PDB entry 9FT1 | X-ray diffraction, 2.60 A resolution | chains O and P of the 28 polymer chains in the assembly

Chain O:
Name: Proteasome subunit alpha type-2
Organism: Saccharomyces cerevisiae
Reference sequence: P23639 (PSA2_YEAST); residue numbers follow UniProt; this construct covers 1-250
Chain sequence (250 residues; row label = number of the first residue in the row):
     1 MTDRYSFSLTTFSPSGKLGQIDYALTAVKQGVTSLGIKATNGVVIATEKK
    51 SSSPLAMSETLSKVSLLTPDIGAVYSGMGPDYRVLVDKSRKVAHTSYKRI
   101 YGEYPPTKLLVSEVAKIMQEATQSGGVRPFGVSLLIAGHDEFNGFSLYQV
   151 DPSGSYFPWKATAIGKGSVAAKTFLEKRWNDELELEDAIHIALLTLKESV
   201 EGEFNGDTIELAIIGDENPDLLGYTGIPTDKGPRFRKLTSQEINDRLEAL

Chain P:
Name: Proteasome subunit alpha type-3
Organism: Saccharomyces cerevisiae
Reference sequence: P23638 (PSA3_YEAST); residues 0-257 here correspond to UniProt positions 1-258 (UniProt number = residue number + 1)
Chain sequence (258 residues; row label = number of the first residue in the row; numbering starts at 0):
     0 MGSRRYDSRTTIFSPEGRLYQVEYALESISHAGTAIGIMASDGIVLAAER
    50 KVTSTLLEQDTSTEKLYKLNDKIAVAVAGLTADAEILINTARIHAQNYLK
   100 TYNEDIPVEILVRRLSDIKQGYTQHGGLRPFGVSFIYAGYDDRYGYQLYT
   150 SNPSGNYTGWKAISVGANTSAAQTLLQMDYKDDMKVDDAIELALKTLSKT
   200 TDSSALTYDRLEFATIRKGANDGEVYQKIFKPQEIKDILVKTGITKKDED
   250 EEADEDMK
Disordered / not traced: 0, 245-257

How chain O and chain P interact:
Residue-residue contacts - 58 pairs, chain O then chain P:
  R4(O) with S2(P)
  Y5(O) with S2(P); Y5(P)
  S6(O) with G125(P); L127(P)
  F7(O) with S2(P); Y5(P); D6(P); G126(P)
  S8(O) with G126(P), hydrogen bond (backbone-backbone); L127(P); R128(P), hydrogen bond (side chain-backbone)
  T10(O) with R128(P)
  T11(O) with S7(P); T9(P); Q20(P)
  F12(O) with Q20(P); Y23(P); A24(P), hydrophobic; S27(P); R128(P); P129(P); G131(P)
  S13(O) with Y23(P)
  P14(O) with Y23(P), hydrophobic; E26(P)
  S15(O) with E26(P)
  G16(O) with Y23(P); S27(P), hydrogen bond (backbone-side chain)
  L18(O) with L79(P), hydrophobic
  K38(O) with E57(P), salt bridge
  S112(O) with E84(P)
  Q119(O) with A81(P); D82(P), hydrogen bond; I85(P); R128(P)
  T122(O) with R128(P), hydrogen bond (backbone-side chain)
  Q123(O) with Y121(P); L127(P); R128(P), hydrogen bond (side chain-backbone); F130(P)
  S153(O) with A81(P)
  G154(O) with A81(P)
  S155(O) with A81(P)
  Y156(O) with E84(P), hydrogen bond
  F157(O) with L56(P), hydrophobic
  P158(O) with L56(P); E57(P), hydrogen bond (backbone-backbone); T60(P); S61(P)
  W159(O) with S53(P); L55(P); L56(P)
  K160(O) with L55(P), hydrogen bond (backbone-backbone); L56(P); E57(P)
  A161(O) with L55(P)
  E176(O) with T54(P)
Also at the interface, not in a pair above, chain O (33 interface residues in all): K116, G125, K172, L175, W179
Also at the interface, not in a pair above, chain P (32 interface residues in all): H30, T80

Summary:
33 residues of chain O and 32 residues of chain P are in contact; the contacts include 9 hydrogen bonds and 1
salt bridge. Polar pairs include K38(O)-E57(P), S8(O)-R128(P) and G16(O)-S27(P).
Here chain O is Proteasome subunit alpha type-2 and chain P is Proteasome subunit alpha type-3, both from
Saccharomyces cerevisiae. Entry 9FT1 (Yeast 20S proteasome in complex with epoxyketone inhibitor 9) was
determined by X-ray diffraction, deposited together with 9FRW, 9FSU, 9FST, 9FSV and 9FT0.
